Entry 8IHL (electron microscopy, 7.64 A resolution (low resolution: residue-level contacts below are approximate; hydrogen-bond / salt-bridge calls are withheld)); this record covers chains B and I of the 22 polymer chains in the assembly.

# Chain B
Name: Histone H4
From: Homo sapiens
Reference sequence: P62805 (H4_HUMAN); residues 0-102 here correspond to UniProt positions 1-103 (UniProt number = residue number + 1)
Amino-acid sequence (106 residues; row label = number of the first residue in the row; numbers below 1 keep their minus sign (Gly-3 is residue -3)):
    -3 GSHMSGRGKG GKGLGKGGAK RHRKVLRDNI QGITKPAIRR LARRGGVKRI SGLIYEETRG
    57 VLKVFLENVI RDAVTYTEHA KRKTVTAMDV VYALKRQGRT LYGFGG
Disordered / not traced: -3 to 24
Construct notes: expression tag (-3 to -1)
UniProt features mapped onto this chain:
  - DNA-binding region: Lys16 to Lys20
  - modified residue: Ser1 (N-acetylserine), Arg3 (Asymmetric dimethylarginine), Lys5 (N6-(2-hydroxyisobutyryl)lysine), Lys8 (N6-(2-hydroxyisobutyryl)lysine), Lys12 (N6-(2-hydroxyisobutyryl)lysine), Lys16 (N6-(2-hydroxyisobutyryl)lysine), Lys20 (N6,N6,N6-trimethyllysine), Lys31 (N6-(2-hydroxyisobutyryl)lysine), Lys44 (N6-(2-hydroxyisobutyryl)lysine), Ser47 (Phosphoserine), Tyr51 (Phosphotyrosine), Lys59 (N6-(2-hydroxyisobutyryl)lysine), Lys77 (N6-(2-hydroxyisobutyryl)lysine), Lys79 (N6-(2-hydroxyisobutyryl)lysine), Thr80 (Phosphothreonine), Tyr88 (Phosphotyrosine), Lys91 (N6-(2-hydroxyisobutyryl)lysine)
  - cross-link (Glycyl lysine isopeptide (Lys-Gly)): Lys12 (interchain with G-Cter in SUMO2), Lys20 (interchain with G-Cter in SUMO2), Lys31 (interchain with G-Cter in SUMO2), Lys59 (interchain with G-Cter in SUMO2), Lys79 (interchain with G-Cter in SUMO2), Lys91 (interchain with G-Cter in SUMO2)

# Chain I
Molecule: 353-nt DNA strand
From: synthetic construct
Sequence (353 nucleotides; numbered 1 to 353; the number before each row is that of its first residue):
     1 ATCGAGAATC CCGGTGCCGA GGCCGCTCAA TTGGTCGTAG ACAGCTCTAG CACCGCTTAA
    61 ACGCACGTAC GCGCTGTCCC CCGCGTTTTA ACCGCCAAGG GGATTACTCC CTAGTCTCCA
   121 GGCTCGAGCT CAATTGGTCG TAGACAGCTC TAGCACCGCT TAAACGCACG TACGCGCTGT
   181 CCCCCGCGTT TTAACCGCCA AGGGGATTAC TCCCTAGTCT CCAGGCTCGA GCTCAATTGG
   241 TCGTAGACAG CTCTAGCACC GCTTAAACGC ACGTACGCGC TGTCCCCCGC GTTTTAACCG
   301 CCAAGGGGAT TACTCCCTAG TCTCCAGGCA CGTGTCAGAT ATATACATCC GAT

# Interface between chain B and chain I
Contacting residue pairs - 13 pairs, chain B then chain I:
  Lys31(B) - DG83(I)
  Arg35(B) - DC82(I)
  Arg35(B) - DG83(I)
  Arg39(B) - DG83(I)
  Ile46(B) - DC82(I)
  Ile46(B) - DG83(I)
  Ser47(B) - DC82(I)
  Gly48(B) - DC82(I)
  Tyr51(B) - DG83(I)
  Arg78(B) - DA103(I)
  Lys79(B) - DG102(I)
  Lys79(B) - DA103(I)
  Thr80(B) - DA103(I)
Interface residues without a listed pair, chain B (12 interface residues in all): Arg45, Lys77

# Overview
12 residues of chain B and 4 residues of chain I are in contact. Curated annotation (UniProt) lists a
DNA-binding region on chain B.
Here chain B is Histone H4 (Homo sapiens) and chain I is a 353-nt DNA strand (synthetic construct). Entry 8IHL
(Overlapping tri-nucleosome) was determined by electron microscopy.
